PDB entry 6C0W | electron microscopy, 4.00 A resolution | chains E and J of the 11 polymer chains in the assembly

== Chain E ==
Protein: Histone H3-like centromeric protein A
From: Homo sapiens
Reference sequence: P49450 (CENPA_HUMAN); residue numbers follow UniProt; this construct covers 1-140
Sequence (140 residues; each row starts with the number of its first residue):
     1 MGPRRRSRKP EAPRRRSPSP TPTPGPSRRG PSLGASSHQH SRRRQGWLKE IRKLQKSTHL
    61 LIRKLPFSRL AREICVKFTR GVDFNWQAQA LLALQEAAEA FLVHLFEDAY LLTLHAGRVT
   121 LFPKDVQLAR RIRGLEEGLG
Not modelled in the structure: 1-44, 136-140
Reported in the primary citation:
  - mutagenesis - R80A/G81A: decreased binding to CENP-N

== Chain J ==
Molecule: 147 mer DNA
Sequence (147 nucleotides; numbered -73 to 73; the number before each row is that of its first residue; numbers below 1 keep their minus sign (DA-73 is residue -73)):
   -73 ATCGGATGTA TATATCTGAC ACGTGCCTGG AGACTAGGGA GTAATCCCCT TGGCGGTTAA
   -13 AACGCGGGGG ACAGCGCGTA CGTGCGTTTA AGCGGTGCTA GAGCTGTCTA CGACCAATTG
    47 AGCGGCCTCG GCACCGGATT CTCAGAT
Not modelled in the structure: -73 to -70, 70-73

== Chain E / chain J interface ==
Contacting residue pairs (13; chain E residue first):
  Arg63(E) - DA-14(J)  salt bridge to the phosphate
  Arg63(E) - DA-13(J)  salt bridge to the phosphate
  Arg72(E) - DT-23(J)  salt bridge to the phosphate
  Asn85(E) - DT-24(J)  phosphate contact
  Asn85(E) - DT-23(J)  phosphate contact
  Trp86(E) - DT-24(J)  sugar contact
  Trp86(E) - DT-23(J)  hydrogen bond to the phosphate
  Gln87(E) - DT-24(J)  phosphate contact
  Ala88(E) - DT-24(J)  hydrogen bond to the phosphate
  Arg118(E) - DA-3(J)  phosphate contact
  Arg118(E) - DC-2(J)  salt bridge to the phosphate
  Val119(E) - DA-3(J)  hydrogen bond to the phosphate
  Thr120(E) - DA-3(J)  hydrogen bond to the phosphate
Also at the interface, not in a pair above, chain E (11 interface residues in all): Gly117, Phe122
Also at the interface, not in a pair above, chain J (7 interface residues in all): DG-4

== Summary ==
Chain E and chain J form an interface of 11 and 7 residues respectively; the contacts include 4 hydrogen bonds
and 4 salt bridges. Polar contacts include Trp86(E)-DT-23(J), Ala88(E)-DT-24(J) and Val119(E)-DA-3(J). From
the paper: R80A/G81A of chain E reduce binding to CENP-N.
Chain E is Histone H3-like centromeric protein A (Homo sapiens) and chain J is 147 mer DNA; the structure,
Cryo-EM structure of human kinetochore protein CENP-N with the centromeric nucleosome containing CENP-A, was
determined by electron microscopy together with 6EQT from the same study.
